4IKP - chains A and B; structure by X-ray diffraction, 2.00 A resolution.

== Chain A (and B) ==
Name: Histone-arginine methyltransferase CARM1
Organism: Homo sapiens
Notes: EC 2.1.1.-, 2.1.1.125; chain B of this document is another copy of the same molecule, construct and numbering; everything in this record applies to it too
UniProtKB: Q86X55 (CARM1_HUMAN); residues 140-480 here = UniProt positions 140-480
Amino-acid sequence (341 residues; each row starts with the number of its first residue):
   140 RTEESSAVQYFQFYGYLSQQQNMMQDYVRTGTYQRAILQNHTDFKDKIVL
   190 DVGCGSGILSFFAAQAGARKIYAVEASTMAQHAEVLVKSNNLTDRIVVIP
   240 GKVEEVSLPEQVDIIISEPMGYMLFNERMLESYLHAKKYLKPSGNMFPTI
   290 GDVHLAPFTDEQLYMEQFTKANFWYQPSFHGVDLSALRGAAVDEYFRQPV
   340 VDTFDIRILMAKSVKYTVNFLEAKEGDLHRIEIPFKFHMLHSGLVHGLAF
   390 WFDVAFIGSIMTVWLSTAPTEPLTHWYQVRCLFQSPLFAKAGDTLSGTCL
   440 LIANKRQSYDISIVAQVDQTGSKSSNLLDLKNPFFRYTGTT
Disordered / not traced: 140-142, 477-480 (chain B: 140-143, 478-480)
Swiss-Prot annotation at these positions:
  - region: R346 to L379 (Required for nuclear translocation)
  - binding site (S-adenosyl-L-methionine): Q159, R168, G192, E214, E243, S271
  - modified residue: S216 (Phosphoserine)
  - cross-link: K227 (Glycyl lysine isopeptide (Lys-Gly) (interchain with G-Cter in ubiquitin))
Reported in the primary citation:
  - conformationally variable residues (side-chain flip): Q160

== Chain A / chain B interface ==
Pairs across the interface - 72 pairs, chain A then chain B:
  Y155(A) - E333(B)
  Y155(A) - N471(B)
  L156(A) - W313(B)
  L156(A) - L326(B)  hydrophobic
  L156(A) - A329(B)  hydrophobic
  L156(A) - A330(B)
  L156(A) - E333(B)  hydrogen bond (backbone-side chain)
  S157(A) - E333(B)  hydrogen bond (backbone-side chain)
  S157(A) - Y334(B)
  Q159(A) - W313(B)
  Q160(A) - K309(B)  hydrogen bond (side chain-backbone)
  Q160(A) - F312(B)
  Q160(A) - W313(B)
  Q160(A) - Y334(B)  hydrogen bond
  M163(A) - F312(B)  hydrophobic
  M163(A) - W313(B)  hydrophobic
  M163(A) - F318(B)
  M163(A) - L323(B)  hydrophobic
  Q164(A) - F312(B)
  T169(A) - H319(B)
  G170(A) - H319(B)
  Q173(A) - H319(B)  hydrogen bond
  I197(A) - V321(B)  hydrophobic
  F200(A) - V321(B)  hydrophobic
  F201(A) - H319(B)
  Q204(A) - H319(B)  hydrogen bond (side chain-backbone)
  Q204(A) - G320(B)
  H221(A) - L326(B)
  V224(A) - A325(B)  hydrophobic
  V224(A) - L326(B)  hydrophobic
  L225(A) - D322(B)
  L225(A) - L323(B)  hydrophobic
  L225(A) - L326(B)  hydrophobic
  S228(A) - A325(B)
  N229(A) - V321(B)
  N229(A) - D322(B)  hydrogen bond (side chain-backbone)
  K309(A) - Q160(B)  hydrogen bond (backbone-side chain)
  F312(A) - Q160(B)
  F312(A) - M163(B)  hydrophobic
  F312(A) - Q164(B)
  W313(A) - L156(B)
  W313(A) - Q160(B)  hydrogen bond
  W313(A) - M163(B)  hydrophobic
  F318(A) - M163(B)
  F318(A) - I197(B)  hydrophobic
  H319(A) - T169(B)
  H319(A) - G170(B)
  H319(A) - Q173(B)  hydrogen bond
  H319(A) - F201(B)
  H319(A) - Q204(B)  hydrogen bond (backbone-side chain)
  V321(A) - F200(B)  hydrophobic
  V321(A) - Q204(B)
  V321(A) - N229(B)
  D322(A) - L225(B)
  D322(A) - N229(B)  hydrogen bond (backbone-side chain)
  L323(A) - L225(B)  hydrophobic
  A325(A) - V224(B)  hydrophobic
  A325(A) - S228(B)
  L326(A) - L156(B)  hydrophobic
  L326(A) - H221(B)
  L326(A) - V224(B)  hydrophobic
  L326(A) - L225(B)  hydrophobic
  A329(A) - L156(B)
  A329(A) - H221(B)
  A330(A) - L156(B)
  E333(A) - Y155(B)
  E333(A) - L156(B)  hydrogen bond (side chain-backbone)
  E333(A) - S157(B)  hydrogen bond (side chain-backbone)
  Y334(A) - S157(B)
  Y334(A) - Q160(B)  hydrogen bond
  D468(A) - Y155(B)
  N471(A) - Y155(B)
Also at the interface, not in a pair above, chain A (37 interface residues in all): G154, G320
Also at the interface, not in a pair above, chain B (38 interface residues in all): G154, Q159, Y166, S195

== Overview ==
37 residues of chain A and 38 residues of chain B are in contact, with 15 hydrogen bonds. Among the polar
pairs are L156(A)-E333(B), S157(A)-E333(B) and Q160(A)-K309(B). UniProt lists 6
S-adenosyl-L-methionine-binding residues on chain A. From the paper: conformational variability at Q160(A).
Both chains are Histone-arginine methyltransferase CARM1 (Homo sapiens). Entry 4IKP (Crystal structure of
coactivator-associated arginine methyltransferase 1 with methylenesinefungin) was determined by X-ray
diffraction together with 6D2L from the same study.
